Entry 2E2I (X-ray diffraction, 3.41 A resolution); this record covers chains A and H of the 13 polymer chains in the assembly.

[Chain A]
Molecule: DNA-directed RNA polymerase II largest subunit
Source organism: Saccharomyces cerevisiae
Notes: EC 2.7.7.6
Reference sequence: P04050 (RPB1_YEAST); numbering as in UniProt (aligned over 1-1733)
Chain sequence (1733 residues; each row starts with the number of its first residue):
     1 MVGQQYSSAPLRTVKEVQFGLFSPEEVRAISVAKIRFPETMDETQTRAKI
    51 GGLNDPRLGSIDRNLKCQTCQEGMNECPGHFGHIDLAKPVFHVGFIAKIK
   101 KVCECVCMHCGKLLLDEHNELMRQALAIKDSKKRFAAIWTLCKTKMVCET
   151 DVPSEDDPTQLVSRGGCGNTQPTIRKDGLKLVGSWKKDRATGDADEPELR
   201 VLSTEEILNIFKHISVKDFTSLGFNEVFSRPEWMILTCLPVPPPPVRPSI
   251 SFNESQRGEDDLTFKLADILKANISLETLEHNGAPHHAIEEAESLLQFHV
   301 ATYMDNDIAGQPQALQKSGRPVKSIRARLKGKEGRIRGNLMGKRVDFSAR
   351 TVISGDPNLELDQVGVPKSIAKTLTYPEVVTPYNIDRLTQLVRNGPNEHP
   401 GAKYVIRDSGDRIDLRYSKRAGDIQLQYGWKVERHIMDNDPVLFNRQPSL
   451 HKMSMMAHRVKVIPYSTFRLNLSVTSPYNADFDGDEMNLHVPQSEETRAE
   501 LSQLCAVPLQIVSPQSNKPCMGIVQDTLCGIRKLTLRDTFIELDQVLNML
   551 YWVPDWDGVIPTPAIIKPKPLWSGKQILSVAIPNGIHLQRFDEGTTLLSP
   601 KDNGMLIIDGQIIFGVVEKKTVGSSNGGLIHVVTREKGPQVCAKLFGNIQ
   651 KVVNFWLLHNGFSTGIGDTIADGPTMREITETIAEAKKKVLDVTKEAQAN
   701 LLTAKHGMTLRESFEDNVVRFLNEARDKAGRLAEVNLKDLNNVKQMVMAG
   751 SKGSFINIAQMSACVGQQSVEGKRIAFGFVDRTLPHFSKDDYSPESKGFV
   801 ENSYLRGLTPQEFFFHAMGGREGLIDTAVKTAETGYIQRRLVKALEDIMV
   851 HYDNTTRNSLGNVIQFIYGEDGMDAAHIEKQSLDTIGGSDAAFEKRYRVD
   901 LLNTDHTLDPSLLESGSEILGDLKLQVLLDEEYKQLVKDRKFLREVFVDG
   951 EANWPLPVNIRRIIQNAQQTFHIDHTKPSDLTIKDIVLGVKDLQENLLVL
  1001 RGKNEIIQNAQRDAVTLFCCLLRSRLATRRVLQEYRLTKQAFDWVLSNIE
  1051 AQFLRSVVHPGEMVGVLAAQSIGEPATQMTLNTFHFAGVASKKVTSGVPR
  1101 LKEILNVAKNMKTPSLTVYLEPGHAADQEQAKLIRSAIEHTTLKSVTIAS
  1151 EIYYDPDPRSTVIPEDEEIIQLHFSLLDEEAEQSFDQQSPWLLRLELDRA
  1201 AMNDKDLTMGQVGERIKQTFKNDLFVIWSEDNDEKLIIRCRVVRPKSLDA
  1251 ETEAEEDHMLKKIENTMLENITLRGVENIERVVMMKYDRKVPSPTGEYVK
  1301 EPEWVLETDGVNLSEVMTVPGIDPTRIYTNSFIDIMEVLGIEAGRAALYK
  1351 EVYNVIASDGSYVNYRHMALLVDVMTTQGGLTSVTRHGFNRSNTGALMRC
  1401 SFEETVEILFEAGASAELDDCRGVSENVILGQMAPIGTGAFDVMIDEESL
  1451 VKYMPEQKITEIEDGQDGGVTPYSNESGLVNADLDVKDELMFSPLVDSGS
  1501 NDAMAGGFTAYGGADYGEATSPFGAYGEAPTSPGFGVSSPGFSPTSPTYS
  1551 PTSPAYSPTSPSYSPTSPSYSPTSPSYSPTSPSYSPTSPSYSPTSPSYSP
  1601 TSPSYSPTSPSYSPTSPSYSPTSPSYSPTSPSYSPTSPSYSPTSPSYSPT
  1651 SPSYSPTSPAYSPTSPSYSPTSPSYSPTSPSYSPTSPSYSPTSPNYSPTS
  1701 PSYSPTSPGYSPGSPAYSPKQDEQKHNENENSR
Unresolved in the structure: 1-2, 192-197, 1082-1091, 1177-1186, 1244-1253, 1450-1733
Swiss-Prot annotation at these positions:
  - region: Pro248 to Asp260 (Lid loop), Asn306 to Lys323 (Rudder loop), Pro810 to Glu822 (Bridging helix)
  - binding site (Zn(2+)): Cys67, Cys70, Cys77, His80, Cys107, Cys110, Cys148, Cys167
  - binding site (Mg(2+)): Asp481, Asp483, Asp485
  - modified residue: Thr1471 (Phosphothreonine)
  - cross-link (Glycyl lysine isopeptide (Lys-Gly)): Lys695 (interchain with G-Cter in ubiquitin), Lys1246 (interchain with G-Cter in ubiquitin), Lys1350 (interchain with G-Cter in ubiquitin)
Metal / ion sites: Zn2+ site 1: Cys67, Cys70, Cys77; Zn2+ site 2: Cys110, Cys167; Mg2+ near Asp483 (its only coordinating residue here)
Ligand contacts: 2'-deoxyguanosine-5'-triphosphate (DGT): Pro448, Asp481, Asp483, Ser751, Lys752, Thr831
What the authors report for this chain:
  - catalytic residues: His1085 (proposed by the authors, not directly observed)
  - mutagenesis - R446A: abolished growth

[Chain H]
Molecule: DNA-directed RNA polymerases I, II, and III 14.5 kDa polypeptide
Source organism: Saccharomyces cerevisiae
Notes: EC 2.7.7.6
Reference sequence: P20436 (RPB8_YEAST); residue numbers follow UniProt; this construct covers 1-146
Chain sequence (146 residues; numbered 1 to 146; the number before each row is that of its first residue):
     1 MSNTLFDDIFQVSEVDPGRYNKVCRIEAASTTQDQCKLTLDINVELFPVA
    51 AQDSLTVTIASSLNLEDTPANDSSATRSWRPPQAGDRSLADDYDYVMYGT
   101 AYKFEEVSKDLIAVYYSFGGLLMRLEGNYRNLNNLKQENAYLLIRR
Unresolved in the structure: 64-75
Swiss-Prot annotation at these positions:
  - region: Asp16 to Thr39 (Non-specific ssDNA binding)
  - modified residue: Ser2 (N-acetylserine), Thr68 (Phosphothreonine)

[Chain A / chain H interface]
Pairs across the interface (45):
  Arg537(A) - Tyr20(H)
  Arg537(A) - Arg25(H)
  Arg537(A) - Gly120(H)
  Asp538(A) - Tyr20(H)
  Asp538(A) - Asn21(H)  hydrogen bond (side chain-backbone)
  Asp538(A) - Lys22(H)  hydrogen bond (side chain-backbone)
  Asp538(A) - Val23(H)  hydrogen bond (side chain-backbone)
  Phe540(A) - Asn43(H)
  Phe540(A) - Leu121(H)  hydrophobic
  Ile560(A) - Ser78(H)
  Ile560(A) - Trp79(H)
  Thr562(A) - Tyr98(H)
  Pro563(A) - Trp79(H)
  Pro563(A) - Tyr98(H)
  Ala564(A) - Met97(H)
  Ala564(A) - Tyr98(H)  hydrogen bond (backbone-backbone)
  Ala564(A) - Phe118(H)
  Ile565(A) - Val96(H)
  Ile566(A) - Trp79(H)  hydrophobic
  Ile566(A) - Val96(H)  hydrogen bond (backbone-backbone)
  Ile566(A) - Tyr141(H)  hydrophobic
  Lys567(A) - Asn43(H)
  Lys567(A) - Leu46(H)
  Lys567(A) - Asp94(H)
  Lys567(A) - Tyr95(H)  hydrogen bond
  Lys567(A) - Val96(H)  hydrogen bond (backbone-backbone)
  Pro568(A) - Asp94(H)
  Pro570(A) - Trp79(H)  hydrophobic
  Leu571(A) - Leu46(H)  hydrophobic
  Trp572(A) - Trp79(H)  hydrophobic
  Ser573(A) - Gly119(H)  hydrogen bond (side chain-backbone)
  Leu597(A) - Tyr102(H)  hydrogen bond (backbone-side chain)
  Leu598(A) - Arg25(H)  hydrogen bond (backbone-side chain)
  Leu598(A) - Leu122(H)
  Ser599(A) - Arg25(H)
  Pro600(A) - Arg25(H)
  Asp602(A) - Tyr20(H)
  Leu606(A) - Tyr102(H)  hydrophobic
  Ile613(A) - Tyr102(H)  hydrophobic
  Ile613(A) - Ser117(H)  hydrogen bond (backbone-side chain)
  Ile613(A) - Gly120(H)
  Ile613(A) - Leu122(H)
  Phe614(A) - Leu122(H)  hydrophobic
  Asp739(A) - Arg19(H)  salt bridge
  Asp974(A) - Lys136(H)
Also at the interface, not in a pair above, chain A (31 interface residues in all): Leu543, Val559, Lys569, Lys575, Gln576, His975
Also at the interface, not in a pair above, chain H (28 interface residues in all): Thr39, Asp41, Arg77, Tyr115

[Summary]
Chain A and chain H form an interface of 31 and 28 residues respectively, with 11 hydrogen bonds and 1 salt
bridge. Polar pairs include Asp739(A)-Arg19(H), Asp538(A)-Asn21(H) and Asp538(A)-Lys22(H). Bound to chain A:
2'-deoxyguanosine-5'-triphosphate. The paper reports the catalytic residue His1085(A); R446A of chain A
abolishes growth.
Here chain A is DNA-directed RNA polymerase II largest subunit and chain H is DNA-directed RNA polymerases I,
II, and III 14.5 kDa polypeptide, both from Saccharomyces cerevisiae. Entry 2E2I (RNA polymerase II elongation
complex in 5 mM Mg+2 with 2'-dGTP) was determined by X-ray diffraction, deposited together with 2E2H, 2E2J,
2NVQ, 2NVT, 2NVX, 2NVY, 2NVZ and 2YU9.
